Entry 6FG2 (X-ray diffraction, 2.79 A resolution); this record covers chains D and I of the 4 polymer chains in the assembly.

# Chain D
Name: Heavy chain fab NAA84
From: Homo sapiens
Notes: antibody fragment or engineered binder
Chain sequence (240 residues; numbered 1 to 240; the number before each row is that of its first residue):
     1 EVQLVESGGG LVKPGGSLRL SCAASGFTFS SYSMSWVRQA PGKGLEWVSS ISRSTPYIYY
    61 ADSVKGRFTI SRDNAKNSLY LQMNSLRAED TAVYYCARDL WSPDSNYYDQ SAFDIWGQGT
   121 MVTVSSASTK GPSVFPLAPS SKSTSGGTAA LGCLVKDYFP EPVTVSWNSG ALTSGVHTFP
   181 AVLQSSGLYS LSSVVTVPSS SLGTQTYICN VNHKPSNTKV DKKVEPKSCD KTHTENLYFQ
Not modelled in the structure: 1, 227-240
Cystine bridges: Cys22-Cys96, Cys153-Cys209

# Chain I
Name: Heavy chain fab natalizumab
From: Homo sapiens
Notes: antibody fragment or engineered binder
Chain sequence (234 residues; row label = number of the first residue in the row):
     1 QVQLVQSGAE VKKPGASVKV SCKASGFNIK DTYIHWVRQA PGQRLEWMGR IDPANGYTKY
    61 DPKFQGRVTI TADTSASTAY MELSSLRSED EAVYYCAREG YYGNYGVYAM DYWGQGTLVT
   121 VSSASTKGPS VFPLAPCSRS TSESTAALGC LVKDYFPEPV TVSWNSGALT SGVHTFPAVL
   181 QSSGLYSLSS VVTVPSSSLG TKTYTCNVDH KPSNTKVDKR VESKYGPPEN LYFQ
Not modelled in the structure: 139-142, 223-234
Cystine bridges: Cys22-Cys96, Cys150-Cys206

# Interface between chain D and chain I
Contacting residue pairs (12):
  Trp101(D) with Tyr108(I), hydrophobic
  Asn106(D) with Arg50(I); Lys59(I)
  Tyr107(D) with Tyr33(I); Arg50(I); Glu99(I); Tyr108(I), hydrophobic
  Asp109(D) with Tyr33(I), hydrogen bond; Arg50(I), salt bridge; Asp52(I)
  Gln110(D) with Tyr33(I), hydrogen bond; Tyr108(I), hydrogen bond
Other interface residues (no listed pair), chain D (6 interface residues in all): Ser105
Other interface residues (no listed pair), chain I (7 interface residues in all): Gly106

# Overview
6 residues of chain D and 7 residues of chain I are in contact, with 3 hydrogen bonds and 1 salt bridge. Polar
contacts include Asp109(D)-Arg50(I), Asp109(D)-Tyr33(I) and Gln110(D)-Tyr33(I).
Here chain D is Heavy chain fab NAA84 and chain I is Heavy chain fab natalizumab, both from Homo sapiens.
Entry 6FG2 (Crystal structure of fab of natalizumab in complex with fab of NAA84) was determined by X-ray
diffraction.
